8G9X - chains E and O of the 8 polymer chains in the assembly; structure by electron microscopy, 4.46 A resolution (low resolution: residue-level contacts below are approximate; hydrogen-bond / salt-bridge calls are withheld).

# Chain E
Protein: Envelope glycoprotein gp120
Source organism: Human immunodeficiency virus 1
UniProtKB: Q2N0S6 (Q2N0S6_9HIV1); the construct lacks a stretch of the UniProt sequence and is renumbered around it, so the offset changes along the chain: 31-141 = UniProt 30-140; 150-185 = UniProt 141-176; 187-309 = UniProt 186-308; 312-321 = UniProt 309-318; 2 more segments
Sequence (481 residues; numbered 31 to 513 plus 10 insertion-coded residues; 12 numbers in that range are skipped by the numbering (no residue carries them; nothing is unmodelled there); the number before each row is that of its first residue; a row labelled like 185A-185I holds insertion residues (185A, then the next letters in order)):
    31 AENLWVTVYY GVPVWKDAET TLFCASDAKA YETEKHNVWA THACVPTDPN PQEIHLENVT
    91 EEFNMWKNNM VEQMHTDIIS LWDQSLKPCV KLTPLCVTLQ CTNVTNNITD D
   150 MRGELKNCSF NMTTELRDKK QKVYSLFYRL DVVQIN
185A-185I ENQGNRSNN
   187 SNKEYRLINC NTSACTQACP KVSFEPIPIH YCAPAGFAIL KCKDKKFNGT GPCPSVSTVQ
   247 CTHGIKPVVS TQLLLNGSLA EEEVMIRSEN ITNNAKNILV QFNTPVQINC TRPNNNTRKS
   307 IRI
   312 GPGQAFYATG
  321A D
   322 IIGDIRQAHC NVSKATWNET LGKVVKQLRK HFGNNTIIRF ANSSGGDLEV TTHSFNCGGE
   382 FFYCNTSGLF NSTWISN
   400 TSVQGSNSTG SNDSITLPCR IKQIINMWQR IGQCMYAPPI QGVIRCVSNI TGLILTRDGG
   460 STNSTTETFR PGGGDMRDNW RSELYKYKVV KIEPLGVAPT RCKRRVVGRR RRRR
Not modelled in the structure: 185A-185I, 400-410, 506-513
Differences from the reference sequence: conflict Cys201 (Ile200 in Q2N0S6), Asn332 (Thr330 in Q2N0S6), Cys433 (Ala430 in Q2N0S6), Cys501 (Ala498 in Q2N0S6), Arg509 (Glu506 in Q2N0S6), Arg510 (Lys507 in Q2N0S6), Arg512 (Ala509 in Q2N0S6), Arg513 (Val510 in Q2N0S6)
Cystine bridges: Cys54-Cys74, Cys119-Cys205, Cys126-Cys196, Cys131-Cys157, Cys201-Cys433, Cys218-Cys247, Cys228-Cys239, Cys296-Cys331, Cys378-Cys445, Cys385-Cys418
Glycans and other covalent adducts: N-acetylglucosamine (NAG) linked to Asn88, Asn133, Asn156, Asn160, Asn197, Asn234, Asn262, Asn276, Asn295, Asn301, Asn332, Asn339, Asn355, Asn363, Asn386, Asn392, Asn448

# Chain O
Protein: Envelope glycoprotein gp41
Source organism: Human immunodeficiency virus 1
UniProtKB: Q2N0S6 (Q2N0S6_9HIV1); residues 512-664 here correspond to UniProt positions 509-661 (UniProt number = residue number - 3)
Sequence (153 residues; numbered 512 to 664; the number before each row is that of its first residue):
   512 AVGIGAVFLG FLGAAGSTMG AASMTLTVQA RNLLSGIVQQ QSNLLRAPEA QQHLLKLTVW
   572 GIKQLQARVL AVERYLRDQQ LLGIWGCSGK LICCTNVPWN SSWSNRNLSE IWDNMTWLQW
   632 DKEISNYTQI IYGLLEESQN QQEKNEQDLL ALD
Not modelled in the structure: 548-568
Differences from the reference sequence: conflict Pro559 (Ile556 in Q2N0S6), Cys605 (Thr602 in Q2N0S6)
Cystine bridges: Cys598-Cys604
Glycans and other covalent adducts: N-acetylglucosamine (NAG) linked to Asn637

# Interface between chain E and chain O
Inter-chain disulfides: Cys501(E)-Cys605(O)
Contacting residue pairs (79):
  Leu34(E) - Val608(O)
  Leu34(E) - Pro609(O)
  Leu34(E) - Trp610(O)
  Leu34(E) - Leu619(O)
  Trp35(E) - Asn607(O)
  Trp35(E) - Val608(O)
  Trp35(E) - Pro609(O)
  Val36(E) - Thr606(O)
  Val36(E) - Val608(O)
  Val36(E) - Trp610(O)
  Thr37(E) - Cys604(O)
  Thr37(E) - Cys605(O)
  Val38(E) - Ile603(O)
  Val38(E) - Cys604(O)
  Tyr39(E) - Ser534(O)
  Tyr39(E) - Leu537(O)
  Tyr39(E) - Ile603(O)
  Tyr39(E) - Trp623(O)
  Tyr39(E) - Trp628(O)
  Tyr40(E) - Leu537(O)
  Tyr40(E) - Leu544(O)
  Tyr40(E) - Tyr586(O)
  Tyr40(E) - Asp589(O)
  Tyr40(E) - Gln590(O)
  Tyr40(E) - Leu602(O)
  Gly41(E) - Leu537(O)
  Gly41(E) - Gln540(O)
  Val42(E) - Trp628(O)
  Pro43(E) - Leu523(O)
  Pro43(E) - Ala526(O)
  Pro43(E) - Gln540(O)
  Pro43(E) - Leu629(O)
  Val44(E) - Trp628(O)
  Val44(E) - Leu629(O)
  Val44(E) - Asp632(O)
  Trp45(E) - Leu523(O)
  Trp45(E) - Ala526(O)
  Trp45(E) - Leu629(O)
  Thr51(E) - Gln577(O)
  Phe53(E) - Lys574(O)
  Phe53(E) - Gln575(O)
  Cys54(E) - Lys574(O)
  Ala73(E) - Trp571(O)
  Cys74(E) - Lys574(O)
  Ile84(E) - Phe522(O)
  Asp107(E) - Trp571(O)
  Ser110(E) - Trp571(O)
  Leu111(E) - Trp571(O)
  Ala221(E) - Leu544(O)
  Gly222(E) - Leu544(O)
  Phe223(E) - Leu581(O)
  Thr244(E) - Leu523(O)
  Lys490(E) - Arg585(O)
  Ile491(E) - Leu523(O)
  Ile491(E) - Arg585(O)
  Glu492(E) - Arg585(O)
  Pro493(E) - Leu544(O)
  Gly495(E) - Trp628(O)
  Val496(E) - Trp628(O)
  Val496(E) - Trp631(O)
  Val496(E) - Ile642(O)
  Ala497(E) - Trp623(O)
  Ala497(E) - Trp631(O)
  Pro498(E) - Trp610(O)
  Pro498(E) - Trp623(O)
  Pro498(E) - Trp631(O)
  Thr499(E) - Trp623(O)
  Arg500(E) - Leu619(O)
  Cys501(E) - Cys605(O)  disulfide
  Cys501(E) - Thr606(O)
  Lys502(E) - Cys605(O)
  Lys502(E) - Thr606(O)
  Lys502(E) - Asn607(O)
  Arg503(E) - Cys605(O)
  Arg503(E) - Thr606(O)
  Arg503(E) - Asn607(O)
  Arg503(E) - Gln650(O)
  Arg503(E) - Gln653(O)
  Val505(E) - Gln653(O)
Other interface residues (no listed pair), chain E (48 interface residues in all): Thr50, Leu52, Val75, Leu86, Asn88, Gln114, Pro220, Leu494, Arg504
Other interface residues (no listed pair), chain O (49 interface residues in all): Ala525, Gly527, Ala541, Asn543, Leu545, Val570, Ala578, Ala582, Leu593, Trp596, Gly597, Cys598, Ile635, Leu646, Ser649

# Summary
48 residues of chain E and 49 residues of chain O are in contact, with 1 disulfide bond. N-acetylglucosamine
is covalently linked to Asn88(E), Asn133(E), Asn156(E), Asn160(E), Asn197(E) and Asn234(E) and 11 more.
Covalently linked N-acetylglucosamine: at Asn637(O).
Here chain E is Envelope glycoprotein gp120 and chain O is Envelope glycoprotein gp41, both from Human
immunodeficiency virus 1. Entry 8G9X (Cryo-EM structure of vFP49.02 Fab in complex with HIV-1 Env BG505
DS-SOSIP.664 (conformation 2)) was determined by electron microscopy, deposited together with 8FR6, 8G85, 8G9Y
and 8GAS.
